Entry 5M0I (X-ray diffraction, 2.41 A resolution); this record covers chains C and B of the 9 polymer chains in the assembly.

Chain C (and B):
Molecule: SWI5-dependent HO expression protein 2
Source organism: Saccharomyces cerevisiae
Notes: chain B of this document is another copy of the same molecule, construct and numbering; everything in this record applies to it too
UniProt: B3LQW9 (SHE2_YEAS1); numbering as in UniProt (aligned over 6-246)
Amino-acid sequence (246 residues; numbered 1 to 246; the number before each row is that of its first residue):
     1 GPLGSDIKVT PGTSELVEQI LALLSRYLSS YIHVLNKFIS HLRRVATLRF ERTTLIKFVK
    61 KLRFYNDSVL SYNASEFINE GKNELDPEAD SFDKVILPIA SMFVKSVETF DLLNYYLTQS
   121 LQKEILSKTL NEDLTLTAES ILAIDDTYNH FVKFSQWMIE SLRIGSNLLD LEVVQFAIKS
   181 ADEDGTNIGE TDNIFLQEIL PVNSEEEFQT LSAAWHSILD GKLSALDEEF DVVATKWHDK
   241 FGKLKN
Disordered / not traced: 1-2, 83-85, 246 (chain B: 1-2, 186-190, 246)
Construct notes: expression tag (1-5); engineered mutation S14 (Cys in B3LQW9), S68 (Cys in B3LQW9), S106 (Cys in B3LQW9), S180 (Cys in B3LQW9)
UniProt features mapped onto this chain:
  - motif: E15 to L23 (Nuclear localization signal)

How chain C and chain B interact:
Pairs across the interface (6):
  K123(C) with L130(B)
  L126(C) with L130(B)
  S127(C) with S127(B), hydrogen bond (side chain-backbone); L130(B)
  L130(C) with K123(B); S127(B)
Interface residues without a listed pair, chain B (4 interface residues in all): L126

Summary:
The chain C/chain B interface involves 4 residues from each chain; the contacts include 1 hydrogen bond. The
hydrogen-bonded pair is S127(C)-S127(B).
Both chains are SWI5-dependent HO expression protein 2 (Saccharomyces cerevisiae). Entry 5M0I (Crystal
structure of the nuclear complex with She2p and the ASH1 mRNA E3-localization element) was determined by X-ray
diffraction, deposited together with 5M0H and 5M0J.
